Entry 6F6G (X-ray diffraction, 1.99 A resolution); this record covers chains A and B.

== Chain A (and B) ==
Molecule: Ribonucleotide reductase small subunit
Organism: Geobacillus kaustophilus (strain HTA426)
Notes: EC 1.17.4.1; chain B of this document is another copy of the same molecule, construct and numbering; everything in this record applies to it too
Reference sequence: Q5KW80 (Q5KW80_GEOKA); residue numbers follow UniProt; this construct covers 1-302
Sequence (316 residues; row label = number of the first residue in the row; numbers below 1 keep their minus sign (Met-13 is residue -13)):
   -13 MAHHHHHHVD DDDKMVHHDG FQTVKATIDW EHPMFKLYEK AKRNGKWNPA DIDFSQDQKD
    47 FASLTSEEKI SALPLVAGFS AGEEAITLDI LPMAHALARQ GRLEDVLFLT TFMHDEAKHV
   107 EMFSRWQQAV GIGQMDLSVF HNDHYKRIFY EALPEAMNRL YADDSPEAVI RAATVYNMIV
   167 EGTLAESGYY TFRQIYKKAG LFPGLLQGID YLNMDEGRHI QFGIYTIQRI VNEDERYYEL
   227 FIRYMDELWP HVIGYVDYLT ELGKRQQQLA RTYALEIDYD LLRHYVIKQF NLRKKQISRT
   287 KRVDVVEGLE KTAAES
Not modelled in the structure: -13 to 2, 252-262, 287-302 (chain B: -13 to 1, 287-302)
Differences from the reference sequence: initiating methionine (-13); expression tag (-12 to 0); engineered mutation Ile72 (Val in Q5KW80)
Metal / ion sites: Mn2+: Glu69, Glu102, His105, Glu202 (together with palmitic acid); Fe2+ site 1: Glu102, Glu167, Glu202, His205 (together with palmitic acid); Fe2+ site 2 near His130 (its only coordinating residue here)
What the authors report for this chain:
  - conformationally variable residues (order/disorder transition): Tyr162
  - Mn2+ coordination: Glu69, Glu102, His105
  - Fe2+ coordination: Glu167, Glu202, His205
  - mutagenesis - V72I: unchanged catalytic activity on cross-link

== How chain A and chain B interact ==
Contacting residue pairs - 131 pairs, chain A then chain B:
  His3(A) - Tyr136(B)
  His3(A) - Glu137(B)
  His3(A) - Glu141(B)  salt bridge
  His4(A) - Leu74(B)
  His4(A) - Asp75(B)  salt bridge
  His4(A) - Phe135(B)
  His4(A) - Tyr136(B)  hydrogen bond (backbone-backbone)
  His4(A) - Pro140(B)
  Asp5(A) - Tyr136(B)
  Phe7(A) - Ala67(B)  hydrophobic
  Phe7(A) - Glu70(B)
  Phe7(A) - Ala71(B)  hydrophobic
  Phe7(A) - Phe135(B)
  Phe7(A) - Tyr136(B)  hydrophobic
  Gln8(A) - Glu70(B)  hydrogen bond (backbone-side chain)
  Thr9(A) - Ser66(B)
  Thr9(A) - Glu70(B)  hydrogen bond
  Thr9(A) - Val106(B)
  Thr9(A) - Ser110(B)
  Thr9(A) - Gln113(B)  hydrogen bond (backbone-side chain)
  Val10(A) - Ala63(B)
  Val10(A) - Ser66(B)
  Val10(A) - Ala67(B)
  Val10(A) - Met121(B)
  Val10(A) - Asp122(B)
  Val10(A) - Leu123(B)  hydrogen bond (backbone-backbone)
  Val10(A) - Ser124(B)
  Val10(A) - His127(B)
  Lys11(A) - Met121(B)
  Lys11(A) - Asp122(B)
  Ala12(A) - Gly119(B)
  Thr13(A) - Ser110(B)
  Thr13(A) - Gln114(B)
  Thr13(A) - Gly119(B)
  Ile14(A) - Glu107(B)
  Ile14(A) - Ser110(B)  hydrogen bond (backbone-side chain)
  Trp16(A) - Ser110(B)
  Trp16(A) - Arg111(B)
  Trp16(A) - Gln114(B)  hydrogen bond
  Phe21(A) - Arg111(B)
  Tyr24(A) - His100(B)
  Tyr24(A) - Ala103(B)
  Tyr24(A) - Lys104(B)
  Tyr24(A) - Glu107(B)  hydrogen bond
  Glu25(A) - Ala36(B)
  Glu25(A) - Glu107(B)
  Glu25(A) - Arg111(B)  salt bridge
  Lys28(A) - Asn34(B)  hydrogen bond
  Lys28(A) - His100(B)
  Lys28(A) - Glu107(B)  salt bridge
  Arg29(A) - Asn34(B)
  Arg29(A) - Ala36(B)
  Arg29(A) - Asp37(B)  salt bridge
  Lys32(A) - Lys32(B)  hydrogen bond (side chain-backbone)
  Asn34(A) - Lys28(B)  hydrogen bond
  Asn34(A) - Arg29(B)
  Ala36(A) - Glu25(B)
  Ala36(A) - Arg29(B)
  Asp37(A) - Arg29(B)  salt bridge
  Ala63(A) - Val10(B)
  Ser66(A) - Thr9(B)  hydrogen bond (backbone-side chain)
  Ser66(A) - Val10(B)
  Ala67(A) - Phe7(B)  hydrophobic
  Ala67(A) - Val10(B)
  Glu70(A) - Phe7(B)
  Glu70(A) - Gln8(B)  hydrogen bond (side chain-backbone)
  Glu70(A) - Thr9(B)  hydrogen bond
  Glu70(A) - Leu89(B)
  Ala71(A) - Phe7(B)  hydrophobic
  Leu74(A) - His4(B)
  Leu74(A) - Ala84(B)  hydrophobic
  Asp75(A) - His4(B)  salt bridge
  Leu77(A) - Ala80(B)
  Leu77(A) - His81(B)
  Ala80(A) - Leu77(B)
  His81(A) - Asn144(B)
  His81(A) - Tyr147(B)  hydrogen bond
  Ala84(A) - Leu74(B)  hydrophobic
  Val92(A) - Thr73(B)
  Leu93(A) - Ala103(B)  hydrophobic
  Thr96(A) - Met99(B)
  Thr96(A) - His100(B)  hydrogen bond
  Thr96(A) - Ala103(B)
  Thr97(A) - His100(B)
  Met99(A) - Thr96(B)
  Met99(A) - Met99(B)  hydrophobic
  His100(A) - Tyr24(B)
  His100(A) - Lys28(B)
  His100(A) - Thr96(B)  hydrogen bond
  His100(A) - Thr97(B)
  Ala103(A) - Tyr24(B)
  Ala103(A) - Leu93(B)  hydrophobic
  Ala103(A) - Thr96(B)
  Lys104(A) - Tyr24(B)
  Val106(A) - Thr9(B)
  Glu107(A) - Ile14(B)
  Glu107(A) - Tyr24(B)  hydrogen bond
  Glu107(A) - Glu25(B)
  Glu107(A) - Lys28(B)  salt bridge
  Ser110(A) - Thr9(B)
  Ser110(A) - Thr13(B)
  Ser110(A) - Ile14(B)  hydrogen bond (side chain-backbone)
  Ser110(A) - Trp16(B)
  Arg111(A) - Trp16(B)
  Arg111(A) - Phe21(B)
  Arg111(A) - Glu25(B)  salt bridge
  Gln113(A) - Thr9(B)  hydrogen bond (side chain-backbone)
  Gln114(A) - Thr13(B)
  Gln114(A) - Trp16(B)  hydrogen bond
  Gly119(A) - Ala12(B)
  Gly119(A) - Thr13(B)
  Met121(A) - Val10(B)
  Met121(A) - Lys11(B)
  Asp122(A) - Val10(B)
  Asp122(A) - Lys11(B)
  Leu123(A) - Val10(B)  hydrogen bond (backbone-backbone)
  Ser124(A) - Val10(B)
  Ser124(A) - Lys11(B)
  His127(A) - Val10(B)
  Phe135(A) - His4(B)
  Tyr136(A) - His3(B)
  Tyr136(A) - His4(B)  hydrogen bond (backbone-backbone)
  Tyr136(A) - Asp5(B)
  Tyr136(A) - Phe7(B)  hydrophobic
  Glu137(A) - His3(B)
  Pro140(A) - Val2(B)
  Pro140(A) - His4(B)
  Glu141(A) - His3(B)  salt bridge
  Asn144(A) - His81(B)
  Tyr147(A) - His81(B)  hydrogen bond
  Tyr147(A) - Tyr147(B)  hydrophobic
Interface residues without a listed pair, chain A (65 interface residues in all): Gly6, Pro35, Thr73, Pro78, Leu89, Gln120
Interface residues without a listed pair, chain B (65 interface residues in all): Gly6, Pro35, Val92, Gln120

== Overview ==
Chain A and chain B each contribute 65 residues to their interface; the contacts include 24 hydrogen bonds and
10 salt bridges. Polar pairs include His3(A)-Glu141(B), His4(A)-Asp75(B) and Glu25(A)-Arg111(B). The paper
reports that V72I of chain A leaves catalytic activity on cross-link unchanged; Mn2+ coordination by Glu69(A),
Glu102(A) and His105(A).
Both chains are Ribonucleotide reductase small subunit (Geobacillus kaustophilus (strain HTA426)). Entry 6F6G
(R2-like ligand-binding oxidase V72I mutant with anaerobically reconstituted Mn/Fe cofactor) was determined by
X-ray diffraction, deposited together with 6F6C, 6F6E, 6F6F, 6F6H and 6F6K.
